PDB entry 6J51 | electron microscopy, 4.20 A resolution (low resolution: residue-level contacts below are approximate; hydrogen-bond / salt-bridge calls are withheld) | chains T and e of the 28 polymer chains in the assembly

[Chain T]
Molecule: 198-nt DNA strand
Sequence (198 nucleotides; row label = number of the first residue in the row; numbers below 1 keep their minus sign (DA-72 is residue -72)):
   -72 ATCAGAATCCCGGTGCCGAGGCCGCTCAATTGGTCGTAGACAGCTCTAGC
   -22 ACCGCTTAAACGCACGTACGCGCTGTCCCCCGCGTTTTAACCGCCAAGGG
    28 GATTACACCCAAGACACCAGGCACGAGACAGAAAAAAACAACGAAAACGG
    78 CCACCACCCAAACACACCAAACACAAGAGCTAATTGACTGACGTAAGC
Disordered / not traced: 55-125

[Chain e]
Molecule: Histone H3.3
From: Homo sapiens
Reference sequence: P84243 (H33_HUMAN); residues 0-135 here correspond to UniProt positions 1-136 (UniProt number = residue number + 1)
Chain sequence (139 residues; each row starts with the number of its first residue; numbers below 1 keep their minus sign (Gly-3 is residue -3)):
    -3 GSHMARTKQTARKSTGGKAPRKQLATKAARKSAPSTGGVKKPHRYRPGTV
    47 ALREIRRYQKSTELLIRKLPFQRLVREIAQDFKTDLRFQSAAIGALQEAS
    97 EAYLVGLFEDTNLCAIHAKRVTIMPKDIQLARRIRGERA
Disordered / not traced: -3 to 38
Sequence notes: expression tag (-3 to -1)
Swiss-Prot annotation at these positions:
  - site: Ser31 (Interaction with ZMYND11)
  - modified residue: Arg2 (Asymmetric dimethylarginine), Thr3 (Phosphothreonine), Lys4 (Allysine), Gln5 (5-glutamyl dopamine), Thr6 (Phosphothreonine), Arg8 (Citrulline), Lys9 (N6,N6,N6-trimethyllysine), Ser10 (ADP-ribosylserine), Thr11 (Phosphothreonine), Lys14 (N6-(2-hydroxyisobutyryl)lysine), Arg17 (Asymmetric dimethylarginine), Lys18 (N6-(2-hydroxyisobutyryl)lysine), Lys23 (N6-(2-hydroxyisobutyryl)lysine), Arg26 (Citrulline), Lys27 (N6,N6,N6-trimethyllysine), Ser28 (ADP-ribosylserine), Ser31 (Phosphoserine), Lys36 (N6,N6,N6-trimethyllysine), Lys37 (N6-methyllysine), Tyr41 (Phosphotyrosine) and 9 more in UniProt
  - lipidation: Lys18 (N6-decanoyllysine)

[Interface between chain T and chain e]
Contacting residue pairs (13; chain T residue first):
  DA-67(T) with Tyr41(e)
  DA-66(T) with Tyr41(e); Arg49(e)
  DT-65(T) with Arg49(e)
  DC8(T) with Pro43(e)
  DG9(T) with Arg40(e); Pro43(e); Gly44(e); Thr45(e); Val46(e); Ala47(e)
  DC10(T) with Arg40(e); Tyr41(e)
Also at the interface, not in a pair above, chain T (8 interface residues in all): DC-64, DC-2
Also at the interface, not in a pair above, chain e (11 interface residues in all): His39, Lys56, Lys115

[In short]
8 residues of chain T and 11 residues of chain e are in contact.
Here chain T is a 198-nt DNA strand and chain e is Histone H3.3 (Homo sapiens). Entry 6J51 (RNA polymerase II
elongation complex bound with Spt4/5 and foreign DNA, stalled at SHL(-1) of the ...) was determined by
electron microscopy (same publication as 6IR9, 6J4W, 6J4X, 6J4Y, 6J4Z and 6J50).
